PDB entry 9O48 | electron microscopy, 3.10 A resolution | chains A and B of the 8 polymer chains in the assembly

Chain A (and B):
Molecule: Intermediate conductance calcium-activated potassium channel protein 4, Small conductance calcium-activated potassium channel protein 2 chimera
Organism: Homo sapiens
Notes: fragment: SK4 residues 1-15 + SK2 residues 124-412 + SK4 residues 306-428; chain B of this document is another copy of the same molecule, construct and numbering; everything in this record applies to it too
UniProt: chimeric construct of O15554, Q9H2S1: residues 110-123 from O15554 (KCNN4_HUMAN) positions 1-14 (UniProt number = residue number - 109); residues 124-412 from Q9H2S1 positions 124-412 (same numbers); residues 413-535 from O15554 (KCNN4_HUMAN) positions 305-427 (UniProt number = residue number - 108)
Chain sequence (435 residues; each row starts with the number of its first residue):
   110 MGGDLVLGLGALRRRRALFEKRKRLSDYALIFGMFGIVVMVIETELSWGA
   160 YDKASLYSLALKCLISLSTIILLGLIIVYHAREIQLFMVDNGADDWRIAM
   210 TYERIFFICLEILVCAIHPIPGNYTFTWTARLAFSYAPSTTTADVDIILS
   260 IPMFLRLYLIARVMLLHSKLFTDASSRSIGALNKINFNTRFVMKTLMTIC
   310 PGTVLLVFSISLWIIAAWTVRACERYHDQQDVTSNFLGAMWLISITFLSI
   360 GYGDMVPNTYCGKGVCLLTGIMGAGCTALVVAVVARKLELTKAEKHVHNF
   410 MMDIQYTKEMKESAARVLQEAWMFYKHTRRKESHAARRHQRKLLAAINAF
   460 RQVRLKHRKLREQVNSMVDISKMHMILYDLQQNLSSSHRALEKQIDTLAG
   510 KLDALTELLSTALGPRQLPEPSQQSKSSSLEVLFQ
Not modelled in the structure: 110-117, 491-544
Sequence notes: expression tag (536-544)
Curated features (UniProtKB/Swiss-Prot):
  - modified residue: Tyr160 (Phosphotyrosine), His466 (Phosphohistidine)
Disulfides: Cys332-Cys370
Ion coordination: K+ site 1: Ser358, Ile359 (shared with Ser358(B), Ile359(B) of chain B; 2 residues of chain C; 2 residues of chain D); K+ site 2: Ser358 (shared with Ser358(B) of chain B; 1 residue of chain C; 1 residue of chain D)
What the authors report for this chain:
  - contacts within the chain: Trp237-His336, Phe243-Gly362 (backbone contact), Ser248-His336 (hydrogen bond), Asp253-Tyr335 (hydrogen bond)
  - conformationally variable residues (side-chain flip): Trp350, Gly360, Tyr361

How chain A and chain B interact:
Contacting residue pairs - 65 pairs, chain A then chain B:
  Phe243(A) - Tyr245(B)
  Gln339(A) - Arg240(B)
  Gln339(A) - Ser244(B)
  Gln339(A) - Tyr245(B)
  Asp340(A) - Arg240(B)
  Val341(A) - Arg240(B)
  Val341(A) - Tyr245(B)  hydrophobic
  Asn344(A) - Tyr369(B)  hydrogen bond
  Leu346(A) - Tyr369(B)
  Gly347(A) - Tyr369(B)  hydrogen bond (backbone-side chain)
  Trp350(A) - Tyr361(B)
  Trp350(A) - Val365(B)  hydrophobic
  Trp350(A) - Lys372(B)  hydrogen bond (side chain-backbone)
  Ser353(A) - Leu376(B)
  Ile354(A) - Tyr361(B)
  Leu357(A) - Ser358(B)
  Leu357(A) - Leu376(B)  hydrophobic
  Leu357(A) - Ile380(B)  hydrophobic
  Ser358(A) - Ser358(B)
  Ile359(A) - Thr355(B)
  Ile359(A) - Ser358(B)
  Ile359(A) - Ile359(B)
  Ile359(A) - Gly360(B)
  Ile359(A) - Tyr361(B)  hydrophobic
  Ile359(A) - Gly379(B)
  Gly362(A) - Phe243(B)
  Gly362(A) - Val365(B)
  Asp363(A) - Arg240(B)  salt bridge
  Asp363(A) - Ala242(B)
  Asp363(A) - Phe243(B)
  Asp363(A) - Tyr245(B)  hydrogen bond (backbone-side chain)
  Asp363(A) - Val365(B)
  Met364(A) - Arg240(B)
  Val390(A) - Gly384(B)
  Val390(A) - Ala387(B)  hydrophobic
  Leu397(A) - Met302(B)  hydrophobic
  Leu397(A) - Lys303(B)
  Glu398(A) - Lys303(B)
  Leu399(A) - Phe300(B)  hydrophobic
  Leu399(A) - Lys303(B)
  Leu399(A) - Thr307(B)
  Ala402(A) - Asn292(B)  hydrogen bond (backbone-side chain)
  Ala402(A) - Ile294(B)
  Glu403(A) - Ile294(B)
  Glu403(A) - Phe300(B)
  Glu403(A) - Lys303(B)  salt bridge
  His405(A) - Asn292(B)
  Val406(A) - Asn292(B)
  Val406(A) - Ile294(B)  hydrophobic
  His407(A) - Thr307(B)
  His407(A) - Ile308(B)
  Phe409(A) - Ile288(B)  hydrophobic
  Met410(A) - Ser284(B)
  Met410(A) - Ser285(B)
  Glu471(A) - Lys401(B)
  Glu471(A) - Ala402(B)  hydrogen bond (side chain-backbone)
  Asp478(A) - Ile479(B)
  Asp478(A) - His483(B)  hydrogen bond (backbone-side chain)
  Met482(A) - Met482(B)  hydrophobic
  Met482(A) - His483(B)
  Met482(A) - Leu486(B)  hydrophobic
  Ile485(A) - Leu486(B)  hydrophobic
  Ile485(A) - Tyr487(B)  hydrophobic
  Ile485(A) - Gln490(B)
  Leu486(A) - Leu486(B)  hydrophobic
Other interface residues (no listed pair), chain A (39 interface residues in all): Trp322, Ala394, Lys396, Met411, Ile479, Lys481, Leu489
Other interface residues (no listed pair), chain B (42 interface residues in all): Gly289, Thr304, Met306, Ala383, Leu388, Leu489
The authors on this interface:
  - pairs named by the authors: Phe243(A)-Phe243(B)

Overview:
The interface between chain A and chain B involves 39 residues on one side and 42 on the other; the contacts
include 7 hydrogen bonds and 2 salt bridges. Polar pairs include Asp363(A)-Arg240(B), Glu403(A)-Lys303(B) and
Asn344(A)-Tyr369(B). The paper describes a contact between Phe243(A) and Phe243(B). The paper reports
conformational variability at Trp350(A), Gly360(A) and Tyr361(A); contacts within the chain involving
Trp237(A), His336(A) and Phe243(A) among others.
Chain A and chain B are both Intermediate conductance calcium-activated potassium channel protein 4, Small
conductance calcium-activated potassium channel protein 2 chimera (Homo sapiens); the structure, Cryo-EM
structure of the human SK2-4 chimera/calmodulin channel complex in the Ca2+ bound state, was determined by
electron microscopy together with 9O51, 9O52, 9O53 and 9O5O from the same study.
